5ZB3 - chains A and B; structure by X-ray diffraction, 3.51 A resolution.

Chain A (and B):
Molecule: ORF57
From: Human herpesvirus 8
Notes: fragment: C-terminal domain; chain B of this document is another copy of the same molecule, construct and numbering; everything in this record applies to it too
UniProtKB: A0A0N9SHG8 (A0A0N9SHG8_HHV8); residues 168-455 here = UniProt positions 168-455
Amino-acid sequence (288 residues; numbered 168 to 455; the number before each row is that of its first residue):
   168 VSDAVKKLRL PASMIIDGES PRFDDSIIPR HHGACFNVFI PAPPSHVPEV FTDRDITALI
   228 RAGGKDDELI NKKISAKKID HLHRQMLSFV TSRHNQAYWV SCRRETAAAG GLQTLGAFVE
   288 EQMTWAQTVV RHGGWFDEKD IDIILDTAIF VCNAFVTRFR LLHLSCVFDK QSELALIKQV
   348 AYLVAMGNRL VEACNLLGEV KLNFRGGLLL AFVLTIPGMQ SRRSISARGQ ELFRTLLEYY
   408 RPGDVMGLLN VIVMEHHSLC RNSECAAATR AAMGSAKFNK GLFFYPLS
Disordered / not traced: 168-174, 455
Bound ions: Zn2+: Cys333, His423, Cys427, Cys432
Reported in the primary citation:
  - Zn2+ coordination: Cys333, His423, Cys427, Cys432
  - self-association interface (contacts with another copy of this molecule); pairs are residue here / residue on that copy: Arg271-Glu431, Arg325-Ala275, Arg327-Ala352, Arg327-Met353
  - mutagenesis - R270A/R271A, R325A/R327A: abolished binding to ORF57 (chain A)
  - mutagenesis - R270A/R271A, W292P, R325A/R327A, C333S/H423L/C427S/C432S: decreased stability
  - mutagenesis - K345A: unchanged binding to another copy of this molecule
  - mutagenesis - K345A: unchanged stability
  - conformationally variable residues (order/disorder transition): Pro211 to Asp220
  - mutagenesis - W292P: abolished co-localization with ORF57 (chain A)
  - mutagenesis - C333S/H423L/C427S/C432S: decreased expression

Interface between chain A and chain B:
Pairs across the interface (102; chain A residue first):
  Leu177(A) - Leu363(B)  hydrophobic
  Ile183(A) - Glu366(B)
  Asp184(A) - Gly365(B)
  Asp184(A) - Glu366(B)
  Asp184(A) - Val367(B)  hydrogen bond (side chain-backbone)
  Arg189(A) - Thr402(B)  hydrogen bond
  Phe190(A) - Thr402(B)
  Phe190(A) - Tyr406(B)  hydrophobic
  Ile194(A) - Asn370(B)
  Ile194(A) - Arg372(B)  hydrogen bond (backbone-side chain)
  Ile194(A) - Leu375(B)  hydrophobic
  Ile195(A) - Leu375(B)  hydrophobic
  Ile195(A) - Phe379(B)  hydrophobic
  Ile195(A) - Asp411(B)
  Ile195(A) - Leu415(B)  hydrophobic
  Pro196(A) - Leu415(B)
  Pro196(A) - Val418(B)  hydrophobic
  Arg197(A) - Tyr406(B)
  Arg197(A) - Arg408(B)
  Arg197(A) - Asp411(B)  salt bridge
  Ala201(A) - Leu454(B)  hydrophobic
  Cys202(A) - Tyr452(B)  hydrogen bond (backbone-side chain)
  Phe203(A) - Leu236(B)
  Phe203(A) - Ile237(B)  hydrophobic
  Phe203(A) - Ala443(B)
  Phe203(A) - Tyr452(B)  hydrophobic
  Val205(A) - Gln280(B)
  Val205(A) - Met413(B)  hydrophobic
  Val205(A) - Asn417(B)
  Val205(A) - Met440(B)  hydrophobic
  Phe206(A) - Asn417(B)  hydrogen bond (backbone-side chain)
  Phe206(A) - Val420(B)
  Ile207(A) - Met440(B)  hydrophobic
  Pro208(A) - His424(B)
  Pro208(A) - Ala433(B)  hydrophobic
  Pro208(A) - Arg437(B)  hydrogen bond (backbone-side chain)
  Ala209(A) - Arg437(B)
  Pro210(A) - Arg437(B)
  Leu236(A) - Phe203(B)
  Ile237(A) - Phe203(B)  hydrophobic
  Ser268(A) - Arg437(B)
  Arg271(A) - Glu431(B)  salt bridge
  Arg271(A) - Ala434(B)
  Arg271(A) - Ala435(B)
  Glu272(A) - Arg437(B)
  Glu272(A) - Ala438(B)
  Ala275(A) - Arg325(B)  hydrogen bond (backbone-side chain)
  Ala276(A) - Ala276(B)
  Gln280(A) - Asn204(B)
  Gln280(A) - Val205(B)  hydrogen bond (side chain-backbone)
  Arg325(A) - Ala275(B)
  Arg327(A) - Ala352(B)  hydrogen bond (side chain-backbone)
  Arg327(A) - Met353(B)
  Tyr349(A) - Tyr349(B)  hydrogen bond
  Ala352(A) - Arg327(B)
  Met353(A) - Arg327(B)
  Met353(A) - Tyr349(B)
  Met353(A) - Ala352(B)  hydrophobic
  Met353(A) - Met353(B)  hydrophobic
  Gly354(A) - Arg327(B)
  Leu363(A) - Leu177(B)  hydrophobic
  Gly365(A) - Asp184(B)
  Glu366(A) - Leu175(B)  hydrogen bond (side chain-backbone)
  Glu366(A) - Leu177(B)
  Glu366(A) - Ile183(B)
  Glu366(A) - Asp184(B)
  Lys368(A) - Asp184(B)
  Asn370(A) - Ile194(B)
  Phe371(A) - Ile194(B)
  Arg372(A) - Ile194(B)  hydrogen bond (side chain-backbone)
  Leu375(A) - Ile194(B)  hydrophobic
  Leu375(A) - Ile195(B)  hydrophobic
  Phe379(A) - Ile195(B)  hydrophobic
  Arg395(A) - Asp184(B)  salt bridge
  Glu398(A) - Ser187(B)  hydrogen bond
  Leu399(A) - Arg189(B)
  Thr402(A) - Arg189(B)  hydrogen bond
  Tyr406(A) - Asp191(B)
  Tyr406(A) - Arg197(B)  hydrogen bond (backbone-side chain)
  Arg408(A) - Arg197(B)  hydrogen bond (backbone-side chain)
  Asp411(A) - Ile195(B)
  Asp411(A) - Arg197(B)  salt bridge
  Gly414(A) - Pro196(B)
  Asn417(A) - Cys202(B)  hydrogen bond
  Asn417(A) - Val205(B)
  Asn417(A) - Phe206(B)  hydrogen bond (side chain-backbone)
  Val418(A) - Pro196(B)  hydrophobic
  Val420(A) - Phe206(B)
  His424(A) - Pro208(B)
  Ala433(A) - Pro208(B)  hydrophobic
  Ala434(A) - Arg271(B)
  Arg437(A) - Pro208(B)
  Arg437(A) - Ala209(B)  hydrogen bond (side chain-backbone)
  Arg437(A) - Pro210(B)
  Ala438(A) - Glu272(B)
  Ala438(A) - Ala275(B)
  Met440(A) - Val205(B)  hydrophobic
  Met440(A) - Ile207(B)  hydrophobic
  Ala443(A) - Phe203(B)
  Phe445(A) - Phe445(B)  hydrophobic
  Tyr452(A) - Cys202(B)  hydrogen bond (side chain-backbone)
  Leu454(A) - Ala201(B)  hydrophobic
Also at the interface, not in a pair above, chain A (80 interface residues in all): Leu175, Met181, Ile182, Asp191, Asn204, Lys240, Gly277, Leu328, His330, Arg356, Val367, Leu403, Tyr407, Met413, Leu415, Met421, Glu431, Ala435
Also at the interface, not in a pair above, chain B (75 interface residues in all): Arg176, Ile182, Gly185, Glu186, His199, Pro211, Ser339, Lys368, Phe371, Arg395, Leu403, Gly414, Met421

Summary:
Chain A and chain B form an interface of 80 and 75 residues respectively, with 20 hydrogen bonds and 4 salt
bridges. Polar contacts include Arg197(A)-Asp411(B), Arg271(A)-Glu431(B) and Arg395(A)-Asp184(B). The paper
reports that R270A/R271A, W292P and R325A/R327A of chain A, among others, reduce stability; Zn2+ coordination
by Cys333(A), His423(A) and Cys427(A) among others; 5 substitutions were tested in all.
Chain A and chain B are both ORF57 (Human herpesvirus 8); the structure, Dimeric crystal structure of ORF57
from KSHV, was determined by X-ray diffraction, deposited together with 5ZB1.
